PDB entry 9FX1 | electron microscopy, 1.76 A resolution | chains A and D of the 4 polymer chains in the assembly

[Chain A]
Name: Capsid protein VP1
From: Human rhinovirus 89 ATCC VR-1199
UniProtKB: P07210 (POLG_HRV8A); residues 4-288 here correspond to UniProt positions 575-859 (UniProt number = residue number + 571)
Amino-acid sequence (285 residues; each row starts with the number of its first residue):
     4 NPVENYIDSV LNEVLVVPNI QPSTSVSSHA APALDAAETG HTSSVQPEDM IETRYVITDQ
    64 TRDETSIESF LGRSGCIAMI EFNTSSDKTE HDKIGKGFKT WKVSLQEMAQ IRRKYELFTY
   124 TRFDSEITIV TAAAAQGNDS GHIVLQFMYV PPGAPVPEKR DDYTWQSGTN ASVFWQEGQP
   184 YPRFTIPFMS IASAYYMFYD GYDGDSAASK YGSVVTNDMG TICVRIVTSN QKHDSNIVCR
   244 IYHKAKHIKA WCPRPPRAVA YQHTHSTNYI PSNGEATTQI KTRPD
What the authors report for this chain:
  - conformationally variable residues (loop rearrangement, side-chain flip): Val218 to Gly223

[Chain D]
Name: Capsid protein VP4
From: Human rhinovirus 89 ATCC VR-1199
UniProtKB: P07210 (POLG_HRV8A); residues 28-44 here correspond to UniProt positions 29-45 (UniProt number = residue number + 1)
Amino-acid sequence (17 residues; row label = number of the first residue in the row):
    28 NINYFKDAAS SGASRLD

[How chain A and chain D interact]
Contacting residue pairs (16; chain A residue first):
  Asp66(A) with Leu43(D)
  Ser69(A) with Leu43(D)
  Glu71(A) with Ala40(D); Ser41(D), hydrogen bond; Leu43(D)
  Asp127(A) with Ala36(D)
  Thr188(A) with Ala36(D)
  Pro190(A) with Ala36(D), hydrophobic
  Lys249(A) with Ala36(D), hydrogen bond (side chain-backbone); Ser37(D); Ser38(D), hydrogen bond (side chain-backbone)
  His250(A) with Ala35(D); Ala36(D); Ser38(D), hydrogen bond (side chain-backbone); Gly39(D), hydrogen bond (side chain-backbone); Ser41(D)
Other interface residues (no listed pair), chain A (11 interface residues in all): Val17, Leu18, Ile251
Other interface residues (no listed pair), chain D (9 interface residues in all): Asp44

[In short]
11 residues of chain A face 9 of chain D across their interface, with 5 hydrogen bonds. Polar pairs include
Glu71(A)-Ser41(D), Lys249(A)-Ala36(D) and Lys249(A)-Ser38(D). From the paper: conformational variability at
Val218(A).
Here chain A is Capsid protein VP1 and chain D is Capsid protein VP4, both from Human rhinovirus 89 ATCC
VR-1199. Entry 9FX1 (CryoEM structure of RV-A89) was determined by electron microscopy together with 9FX9 from
the same study.
